PDB entry 7V0C | X-ray diffraction, 2.57 A resolution | chains C and I of the 6 polymer chains in the assembly

Chain C:
Name: Cyclic GMP-AMP synthase
From: Mus musculus
Notes: EC 2.7.7.86; fragment: catalytic domain
UniProtKB: Q8C6L5 (CGAS_MOUSE); numbering as in UniProt (aligned over 147-507)
Sequence (364 residues; row label = number of the first residue in the row):
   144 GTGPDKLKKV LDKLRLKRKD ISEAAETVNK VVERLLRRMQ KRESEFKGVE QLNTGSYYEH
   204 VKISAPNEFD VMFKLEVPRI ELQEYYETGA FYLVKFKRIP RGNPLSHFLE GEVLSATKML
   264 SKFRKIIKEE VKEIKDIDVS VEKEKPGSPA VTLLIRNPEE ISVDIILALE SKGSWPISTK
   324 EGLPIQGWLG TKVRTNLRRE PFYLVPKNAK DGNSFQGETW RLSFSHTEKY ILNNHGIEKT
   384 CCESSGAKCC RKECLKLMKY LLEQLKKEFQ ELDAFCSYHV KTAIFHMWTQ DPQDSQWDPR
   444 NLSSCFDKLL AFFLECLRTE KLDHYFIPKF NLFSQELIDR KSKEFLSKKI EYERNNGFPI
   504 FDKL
Disordered / not traced: 144-148, 239-246, 253-255, 353-358, 507
Construct notes: expression tag (144-146)
Ion coordination: Mn2+ site 1: Glu-211, Asp-213, Asp-307 (together with OKR); Mn2+ site 2: Glu-211, Asp-213 (together with OKR); Zn2+: His-378, Cys-384, Cys-385, Cys-392
Ligand contacts: OKR ([[(2R,3R,4R,5R)-5-(2-azanyl-6-oxidanylidene-1H-purin-9-yl)-4-[[(2R,3S,4R,5R)-5-(2-azanyl-6-oxidanylidene-1H-purin-9-yl)-3,4-bis(oxidanyl)oxolan-2-yl]methoxy-oxidanyl-phosphoryl]oxy-3-oxidanyl-oxolan-2-yl]methoxy-oxidanyl-phosphoryl] phosphono hydrogen phosphate): Gly-198, Ser-199, Glu-202, Lys-205, Glu-211, Asp-213, Lys-288, Lys-350, Arg-364, Lys-402, Lys-409, Phe-418, Cys-419, Ser-420, Tyr-421, Lys-424

Chain I:
Molecule: Palindromic DNA18
Sequence (18 nucleotides; row label = number of the first residue in the row):
     1 ATCTGTACAT GTACAGAT

Chain C / chain I interface:
Pairs across the interface - 14 pairs, chain C then chain I:
  Arg-158(C) / DT12(I)  salt bridge to the phosphate
  Leu-159(C) / DT12(I)  sugar contact
  Lys-160(C) / DT12(I)  phosphate contact
  Lys-160(C) / DA13(I)  phosphate contact
  Arg-161(C) / DG11(I)  base contact
  Arg-161(C) / DT12(I)  hydrogen bond to the base
  Arg-161(C) / DA13(I)  hydrogen bond to the sugar
  Lys-184(C) / DT2(I)  phosphate contact
  Lys-184(C) / DC3(I)  salt bridge to the phosphate
  His-203(C) / DT10(I)  hydrogen bond to the phosphate
  His-203(C) / DG11(I)  phosphate contact
  Glu-386(C) / DT10(I)  phosphate contact
  Lys-395(C) / DT10(I)  phosphate contact
  Lys-395(C) / DG11(I)  salt bridge to the phosphate
Other interface residues (no listed pair), chain C (13 interface residues in all): Ile-164, Gln-183, Cys-385, Lys-391, Lys-399

Summary:
Chain C and chain I form an interface of 13 and 6 residues respectively, with 3 hydrogen bonds and 3 salt
bridges. Among the polar pairs are Arg-161(C)/DT12(I), Arg-161(C)/DA13(I) and His-203(C)/DT10(I). Chain C
binds compound OKR. Glu-211(C), Asp-213(C) and Asp-307(C) coordinate Mn2+ site 1.
Here chain C is Cyclic GMP-AMP synthase (Mus musculus) and chain I is Palindromic DNA18. Entry 7V0C (Structure
of Ternary Complex of cGAS with dsDNA and Bound 5 -pppG(2 ,5 )pG) was determined by X-ray diffraction.
